PDB entry 7NPR | electron microscopy, 3.82 A resolution | chains B3 and B6 of the 27 polymer chains in the assembly

== Chain B3 (and B6) ==
Protein: ESX-5 secretion system ATPase EccB5
Organism: Mycobacterium tuberculosis (strain ATCC 25618 / H37Rv)
Notes: EC 3.6.-.-; chain B6 of this document is another copy of the same molecule, construct and numbering; everything in this record applies to it too
UniProt: P9WNQ9 (ECCB5_MYCTU); numbering as in UniProt (aligned over 1-506)
Sequence (506 residues; each row starts with the number of its first residue):
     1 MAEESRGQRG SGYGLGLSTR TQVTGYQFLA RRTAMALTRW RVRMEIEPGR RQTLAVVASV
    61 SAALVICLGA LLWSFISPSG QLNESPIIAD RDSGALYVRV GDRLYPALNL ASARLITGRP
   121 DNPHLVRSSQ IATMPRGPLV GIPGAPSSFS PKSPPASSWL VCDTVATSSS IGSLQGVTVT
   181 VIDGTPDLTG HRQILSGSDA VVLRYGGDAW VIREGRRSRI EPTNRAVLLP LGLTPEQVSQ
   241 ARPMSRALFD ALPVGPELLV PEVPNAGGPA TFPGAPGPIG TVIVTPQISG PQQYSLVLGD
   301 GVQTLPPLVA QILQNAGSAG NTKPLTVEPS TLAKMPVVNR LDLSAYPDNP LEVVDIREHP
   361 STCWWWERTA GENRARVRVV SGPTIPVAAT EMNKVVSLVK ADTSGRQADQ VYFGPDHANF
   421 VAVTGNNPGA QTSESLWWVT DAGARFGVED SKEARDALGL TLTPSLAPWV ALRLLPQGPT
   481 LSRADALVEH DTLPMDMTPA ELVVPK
Unresolved in the structure: 1-9, 168-174, 317-318, 425-432, 505-506 (chain B6: 1-9, 168-174, 497-506)
Disulfides: C162-C363

== Chain B3 / chain B6 interface ==
Contacting residue pairs (45; chain B3 residue first):
  R91(B3) - L125(B6)
  D92(B3) - N122(B6)  hydrogen bond (backbone-side chain)
  S93(B3) - L110(B6)
  S93(B3) - S147(B6)  hydrogen bond (side chain-backbone)
  S93(B3) - S148(B6)  hydrogen bond
  A95(B3) - S147(B6)
  D102(B3) - N393(B6)
  R103(B3) - N393(B6)  hydrogen bond (side chain-backbone)
  R103(B3) - V395(B6)
  N122(B3) - D92(B6)  hydrogen bond (side chain-backbone)
  T133(B3) - K394(B6)  hydrogen bond (backbone-side chain)
  P135(B3) - K394(B6)
  R136(B3) - D441(B6)  salt bridge
  P138(B3) - S397(B6)
  P138(B3) - V399(B6)  hydrophobic
  P143(B3) - M495(B6)
  G144(B3) - L493(B6)
  S147(B3) - S93(B6)  hydrogen bond (backbone-side chain)
  S148(B3) - S93(B6)  hydrogen bond
  N393(B3) - D102(B6)
  K394(B3) - P135(B6)
  V395(B3) - R103(B6)  hydrogen bond (backbone-side chain)
  V396(B3) - R136(B6)
  V399(B3) - P138(B6)  hydrophobic
  V399(B3) - D491(B6)
  K400(B3) - D491(B6)  hydrogen bond (backbone-side chain)
  Q407(B3) - D491(B6)
  D441(B3) - R136(B6)  salt bridge
  Q477(B3) - T492(B6)
  E489(B3) - V399(B6)
  D491(B3) - V399(B6)
  D491(B3) - Q407(B6)
  T492(B3) - Q477(B6)
  T492(B3) - G478(B6)
  L493(B3) - G144(B6)
  P494(B3) - D496(B6)
  D496(B3) - H490(B6)  salt bridge
  D496(B3) - P494(B6)
  P499(B3) - E489(B6)
  A500(B3) - V488(B6)
  A500(B3) - E489(B6)  hydrogen bond (backbone-backbone)
  E501(B3) - E489(B6)
  L502(B3) - Y105(B6)
  L502(B3) - L487(B6)
  V504(B3) - V100(B6)  hydrophobic
Interface residues without a listed pair, chain B3 (51 interface residues in all): L17, T19, L110, P123, L125, G137, L139, I142, S397, A401, A442, A444, P476, G478, M495, V503
Interface residues without a listed pair, chain B6 (52 interface residues in all): R39, E45, I46, D90, A95, I116, P123, T133, G137, L139, V140, P143, V396, K400, A442, A444, P476, P479

== Summary ==
The interface between chain B3 and chain B6 involves 51 residues on one side and 52 on the other; the contacts
include 11 hydrogen bonds and 3 salt bridges. Polar contacts include R136(B3)-D441(B6), D496(B3)-H490(B6) and
D92(B3)-N122(B6).
Both chains are ESX-5 secretion system ATPase EccB5 (Mycobacterium tuberculosis (strain ATCC 25618 / H37Rv)).
Entry 7NPR (Structure of an intact ESX-5 inner membrane complex, Composite C3 model) was determined by
electron microscopy together with 7NP7, 7NPU, 7NPV, 7NPS and 7NPT from the same study.
